Entry 6UTJ (electron microscopy, 2.90 A resolution); this record covers chains A and Q of the 35 polymer chains in the assembly.

# Chain A
Name: Proteasome subunit alpha
Organism: Thermoplasma acidophilum
Notes: EC 3.4.25.1
Reference sequence: P25156 (PSA_THEAC); residue numbers follow UniProt; this construct covers 7-233
Chain sequence (227 residues; row label = number of the first residue in the row):
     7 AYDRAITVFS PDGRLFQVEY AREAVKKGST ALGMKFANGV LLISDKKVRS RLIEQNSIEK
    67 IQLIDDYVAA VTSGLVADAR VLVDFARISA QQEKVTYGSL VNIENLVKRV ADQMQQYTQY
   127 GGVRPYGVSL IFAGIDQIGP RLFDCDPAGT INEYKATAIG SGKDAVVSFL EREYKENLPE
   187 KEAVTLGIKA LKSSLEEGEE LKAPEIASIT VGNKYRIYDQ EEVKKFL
From the paper describing this entry:
  - mutagenesis - K66A: abolished binding to activators (citing earlier work)
  - mutagenesis - R28L: increased binding to PAN (citing earlier work)
  - mutagenesis - R28L: unchanged catalytic activity (citing earlier work)

# Chain Q
Name: Proteasome activator protein PA26
Organism: Trypanosoma brucei brucei
Reference sequence: Q38BM8 (Q38BM8_TRYB2); residue numbers follow UniProt; this construct covers 4-223
Chain sequence (229 residues; row label = number of the first residue in the row):
     4 KRAALIQNLR DSYTETSSFA VIEEWAAGTL QEIEGIAKAA VEAHGTIRNS TYGRAQAEKS
    64 PEQLLGVLQR YQDLCHNVYC QAETIRTVIA IRIPEHKEAD NLGVAVQHAV LKVIDELEIK
   124 TLGSGEKSGS GGAPTPIGMY ALREYLSARS TVEDKLLGSV DAESGKTKGG SQSPSLLLEL
   184 RQIDADFMLK VELATTHLST MVRAVINAYL LNWKKLIQPR GGHLDVLYR
Disordered / not traced: 162-171
Differences from the reference sequence: conflict G48 (Ala in Q38BM8), A102 (Glu in Q38BM8); expression tag (224-232)

# Chain A / chain Q interface
Residue-residue contacts - 15 pairs, chain A then chain Q:
  K33(A) with Y231(Q)
  G34(A) with R232(Q)
  S35(A) with R232(Q)
  R55(A) with D228(Q)
  I64(A) with R232(Q)
  K66(A) with R232(Q), hydrogen bond (side chain-backbone)
  S79(A) with R232(Q)
  G80(A) with L230(Q); Y231(Q); R232(Q), hydrogen bond (backbone-backbone)
  L81(A) with L230(Q); Y231(Q), hydrophobic
  V82(A) with V229(Q); L230(Q), hydrogen bond (backbone-backbone); R232(Q)
Other interface residues (no listed pair), chain A (13 interface residues in all): A30, S63, T78
Other interface residues (no listed pair), chain Q (6 interface residues in all): L227
Interface features reported in the paper:
  - hot spots on chain A (mutagenesis) - K66A: abolished binding to Proteasome activator protein PA26 (chain Q) (citing earlier work)

# Overview
Chain A and chain Q form an interface of 13 and 6 residues respectively, with 3 hydrogen bonds. Polar contacts
include K66(A)-R232(Q), G80(A)-R232(Q) and V82(A)-L230(Q). From the paper: K66A of chain A abolishes binding
to activators; R28L of chain A increases binding to PAN.
Here chain A is Proteasome subunit alpha (Thermoplasma acidophilum) and chain Q is Proteasome activator
protein PA26 (Trypanosoma brucei brucei). Entry 6UTJ (Allosteric couple between alpha rings of the 20S
proteasome. 20S proteasome singly capped by PA26/E102A, C-terminus ...) was determined by electron microscopy
(same publication as 6UTF, 6UTG, 6UTH and 6UTI).
